Entry 3S96 (X-ray diffraction, 1.90 A resolution); this record covers chains A and B.

[Chain A]
Name: 3B5H10 FAB heavy chain
From: Mus musculus
Notes: antibody fragment or engineered binder
Sequence (220 residues; row label = number of the first residue in the row):
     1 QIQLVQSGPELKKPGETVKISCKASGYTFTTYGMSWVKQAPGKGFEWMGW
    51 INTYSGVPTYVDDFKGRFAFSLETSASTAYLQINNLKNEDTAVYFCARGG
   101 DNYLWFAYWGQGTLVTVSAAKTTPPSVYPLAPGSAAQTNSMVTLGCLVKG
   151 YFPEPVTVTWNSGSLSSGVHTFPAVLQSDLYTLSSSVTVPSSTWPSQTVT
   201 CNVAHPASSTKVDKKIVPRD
Unresolved in the structure: 135-136
Disulfide bonds: C22-C96, C146-C201

[Chain B]
Name: 3B5H10 FAB light chain
From: Mus musculus
Notes: antibody fragment or engineered binder
Sequence (218 residues; each row starts with the number of its first residue):
   241 QLVLTQSSSASFSLGASAKLTCTLNSQHSTYTIEWYQQQPLKPPKYVMEL
   291 KKDGSHSTGDGIPDRFSGSSSGADRYLSISNIQPEDEAIYICGVGDTIKE
   341 QFVYVFGGGTKVTVLGQPKSTPTLTVFPPSSEELKENKATLVCLISNFSP
   391 SGVTVAWKANGTPITQGVDTSNPTKEGNKFMASSFLHLTSDQWRSHNSFT
   441 CQVTHEGDTVEKSLSPAE
Unresolved in the structure: 405-418
Disulfide bonds: C262-C332, C383-C441

[Chain A / chain B interface]
Contacting residue pairs - 55 pairs, chain A then chain B:
  Q39(A) with Q278(B), hydrogen bond
  F45(A) with Q278(B); I331(B), hydrophobic; F346(B), hydrophobic
  W47(A) with F342(B); Y344(B)
  T59(A) with Q341(B)
  F95(A) with P284(B)
  L104(A) with Y286(B)
  W105(A) with F342(B)
  F106(A) with Y276(B); Y286(B); Y344(B), hydrophobic; F346(B), hydrophobic
  A107(A) with Y286(B)
  W109(A) with Y276(B); P283(B); P284(B); F346(B), hydrophobic
  G110(A) with P283(B); P284(B)
  Y128(A) with S370(B); E373(B); E376(B), hydrogen bond
  P129(A) with S370(B); E372(B)
  L130(A) with F367(B), hydrophobic
  T143(A) with T365(B); F367(B)
  L144(A) with F367(B)
  L147(A) with T380(B); F425(B), hydrophobic
  K149(A) with E373(B), salt bridge; K378(B); T380(B)
  H170(A) with M421(B)
  T171(A) with M421(B)
  F172(A) with L384(B), hydrophobic; I385(B); M421(B), hydrophobic; A422(B)
  P173(A) with M421(B); S423(B)
  V175(A) with S423(B); F425(B), hydrophobic
  Q177(A) with H427(B)
  T182(A) with F425(B); H427(B)
  S184(A) with L384(B); F425(B)
  S186(A) with L384(B)
  D220(A) with P369(B); S370(B); S371(B), hydrogen bond (side chain-backbone); L374(B)
Interface residues without a listed pair, chain A (33 interface residues in all): V37, Q111, G145, L183, K214
Interface residues without a listed pair, chain B (35 interface residues in all): E274, K282, D300, V343, P368, V382, S386

[Summary]
The interface between chain A and chain B involves 33 residues on one side and 35 on the other; the contacts
include 3 hydrogen bonds and 1 salt bridge. Polar pairs include K149(A)-E373(B), Q39(A)-Q278(B) and
Y128(A)-E376(B).
Chain A is 3B5H10 FAB heavy chain and chain B is 3B5H10 FAB light chain, both from Mus musculus; the
structure, Crystal structure of 3B5H10, was determined by X-ray diffraction (same publication as 4DCQ).
